Entry 7KLN (electron microscopy, 3.60 A resolution); this record covers chains D1 and C2 of the 24 polymer chains in the assembly.

Chain D1:
Molecule: Portal protein
Organism: Vibrio phage XM1
Chain sequence (412 residues; row label = number of the first residue in the row):
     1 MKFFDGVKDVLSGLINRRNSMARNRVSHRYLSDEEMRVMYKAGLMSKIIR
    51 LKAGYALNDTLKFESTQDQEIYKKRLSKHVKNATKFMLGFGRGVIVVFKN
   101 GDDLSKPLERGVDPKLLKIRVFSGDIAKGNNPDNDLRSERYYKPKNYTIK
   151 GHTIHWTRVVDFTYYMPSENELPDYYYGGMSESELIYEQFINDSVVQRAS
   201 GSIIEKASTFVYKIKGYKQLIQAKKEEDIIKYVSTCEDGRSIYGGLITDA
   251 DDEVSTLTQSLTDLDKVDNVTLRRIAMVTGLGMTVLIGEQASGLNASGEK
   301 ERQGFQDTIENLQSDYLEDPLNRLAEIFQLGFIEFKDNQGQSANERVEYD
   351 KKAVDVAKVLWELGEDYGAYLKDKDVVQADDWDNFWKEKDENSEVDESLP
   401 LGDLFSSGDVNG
Disordered / not traced: 1-8, 338-345, 378-412

Chain C2:
Molecule: Head completion protein, gp1
Organism: Vibrio phage XM1
Chain sequence (118 residues; numbered 1 to 118; the number before each row is that of its first residue):
     1 MALIDDFKARFPNLDGSLVDALVPVYENNYSCYYGGSYENDCDKEAILLL
    51 IAHLVVTDPSYSGDESSSRAVASQSVGSVSVSFVAGSTGSDWTNWLNSTR
   101 YGQLFLMVTSNNMGPSFA

Chain D1 / chain C2 interface:
Residue-residue contacts (28; chain D1 residue first):
  K215(D1) - G89(C2)
  Y217(D1) - G114(C2)
  Y217(D1) - P115(C2)
  Y217(D1) - S116(C2)  hydrogen bond
  K218(D1) - M113(C2)  hydrogen bond
  Q219(D1) - S90(C2)
  Q219(D1) - W92(C2)
  Q219(D1) - T93(C2)
  I221(D1) - N112(C2)  hydrogen bond (backbone-side chain)
  I221(D1) - M113(C2)  hydrophobic
  I221(D1) - G114(C2)
  Q222(D1) - Y34(C2)
  Q222(D1) - L106(C2)
  Q222(D1) - T109(C2)  hydrogen bond (backbone-side chain)
  Q222(D1) - S110(C2)
  A223(D1) - Y33(C2)
  A223(D1) - Y34(C2)
  A223(D1) - G35(C2)  hydrogen bond (backbone-backbone)
  A223(D1) - W92(C2)  hydrophobic
  K224(D1) - Y34(C2)
  K224(D1) - G35(C2)
  K224(D1) - N112(C2)
  K225(D1) - S31(C2)
  K225(D1) - C32(C2)  hydrogen bond (side chain-backbone)
  K225(D1) - G35(C2)
  I230(D1) - S116(C2)
  V233(D1) - F117(C2)  hydrophobic
  S234(D1) - F117(C2)
Other interface residues (no listed pair), chain D1 (14 interface residues in all): E226, E237
Other interface residues (no listed pair), chain C2 (20 interface residues in all): G36, D43

In short:
14 residues of chain D1 face 20 of chain C2 across their interface, with 6 hydrogen bonds. Polar contacts
include Y217(D1)-S116(C2), K218(D1)-M113(C2) and I221(D1)-N112(C2).
Chain D1 is Portal protein and chain C2 is Head completion protein, gp1, both from Vibrio phage XM1; the
structure, Myoviridae Phage XM1 Neck Region (12-fold), was determined by electron microscopy, deposited
together with 7KMX, 7KJK and 7KH1.
